8APC - chains B1 and J1 of the 42 polymer chains in the assembly; structure by electron microscopy, 3.50 A resolution.

[Chain B1]
Molecule: ATP synthase subunit alpha, mitochondrial
Source organism: Trypanosoma brucei brucei
UniProtKB: Q9GS23 (ATPA_TRYBB); numbering as in UniProt (aligned over 1-584)
Sequence (584 residues; each row starts with the number of its first residue):
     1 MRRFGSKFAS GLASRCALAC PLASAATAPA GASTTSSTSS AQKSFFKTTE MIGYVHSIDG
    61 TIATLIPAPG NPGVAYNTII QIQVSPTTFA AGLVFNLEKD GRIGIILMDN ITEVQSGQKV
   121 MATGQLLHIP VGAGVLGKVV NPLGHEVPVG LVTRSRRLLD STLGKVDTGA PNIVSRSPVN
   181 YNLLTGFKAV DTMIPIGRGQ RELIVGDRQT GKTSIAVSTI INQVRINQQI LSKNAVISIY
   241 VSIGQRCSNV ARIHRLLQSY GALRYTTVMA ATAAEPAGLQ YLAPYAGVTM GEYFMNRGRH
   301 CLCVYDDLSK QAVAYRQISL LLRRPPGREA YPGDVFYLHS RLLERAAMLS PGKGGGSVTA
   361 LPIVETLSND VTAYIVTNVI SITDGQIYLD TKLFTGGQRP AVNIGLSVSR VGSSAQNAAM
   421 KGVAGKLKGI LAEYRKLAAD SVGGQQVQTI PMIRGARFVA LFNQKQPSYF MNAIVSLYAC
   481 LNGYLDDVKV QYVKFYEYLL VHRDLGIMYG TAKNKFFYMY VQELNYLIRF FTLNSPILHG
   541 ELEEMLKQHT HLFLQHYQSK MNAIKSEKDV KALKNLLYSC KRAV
Not modelled in the structure: 1-45, 152-160, 439-445
Ion coordination: Mg2+: Thr213 (together with ATP)
Ligand contacts:
  - ATP (adenosine-5'-triphosphate), molecule 1: Asp207, Arg208, Gln209, Thr210, Gly211, Lys212, Thr213, Ser214, Gln245, Phe394, Arg399, Pro400, Gln464, Lys465
  - ATP, molecule 2: Ile380, Ser381, Val408, Arg410
Swiss-Prot annotation at these positions:
  - binding site (ATP): Asp207 to Ser214, Gln464
  - site: Leu159, Asp160 (Cleavage), Ser407 (Required for activity)

[Chain J1]
Molecule: ATP synthase subunit p18, mitochondrial
Source organism: Trypanosoma brucei brucei
UniProtKB: P0DPG4 (ATP18_TRYBB); residue numbers follow UniProt; this construct covers 1-188
Sequence (188 residues; each row starts with the number of its first residue):
     1 MMRRVYSPVF CSVAAARFAA TSAAKKYDLF GYEVDTNTAP WIEKIKKCKY YDEAGEVLVN
    61 MNVSNCPPDI ATYNATLQCI YQSPSKQSTP VDNESKFCAM MDLLEEMQHR NRLKPNEESW
   121 TWVMKECVKS GQFRLGYCIQ QVMETECKGC PADLVKANEA NAQKAKTEGK EHPGHLSQQA
   181 GLFDVKVE
Not modelled in the structure: 1-22

[How chain B1 and chain J1 interact]
Contacting residue pairs (94; chain B1 residue first):
  Val174(B1) - Phe30(J1)
  Val174(B1) - Tyr32(J1)
  Arg176(B1) - Phe30(J1)
  Ser177(B1) - Leu29(J1)
  Pro178(B1) - Leu29(J1)
  Asn180(B1) - Arg110(J1)
  Tyr181(B1) - Asp102(J1)  hydrogen bond
  Tyr181(B1) - Arg110(J1)
  Gln228(B1) - Lys86(J1)
  Gln228(B1) - Asp92(J1)
  Gln228(B1) - Asn93(J1)
  Gln229(B1) - Lys86(J1)
  Gln229(B1) - Asn93(J1)
  Gln229(B1) - Ser95(J1)
  Gln229(B1) - Cys98(J1)  hydrogen bond
  Gln229(B1) - Ala99(J1)
  Ile230(B1) - Lys86(J1)  hydrogen bond (backbone-side chain)
  Ile230(B1) - Cys98(J1)
  Ile230(B1) - Asp102(J1)
  Leu231(B1) - Tyr51(J1)  hydrophobic
  Leu231(B1) - Ala99(J1)  hydrophobic
  Ser232(B1) - Asp52(J1)  hydrogen bond
  Lys233(B1) - Gly55(J1)
  Lys233(B1) - Val59(J1)
  Lys233(B1) - Glu106(J1)  salt bridge
  Asn234(B1) - Asp102(J1)  hydrogen bond
  Asn234(B1) - Glu106(J1)  hydrogen bond
  Arg297(B1) - Val59(J1)
  Arg297(B1) - Val63(J1)
  Gly298(B1) - Val63(J1)
  Pro351(B1) - Leu29(J1)
  Pro351(B1) - Asn62(J1)
  Gly352(B1) - Val63(J1)
  Gly352(B1) - Asn65(J1)
  Gly354(B1) - Asn62(J1)
  Gly354(B1) - Val63(J1)
  Asn417(B1) - Glu105(J1)
  Tyr498(B1) - Val185(J1)  hydrophobic
  Tyr498(B1) - Lys186(J1)  hydrogen bond (side chain-backbone)
  Tyr498(B1) - Val187(J1)  hydrogen bond (side chain-backbone)
  Arg503(B1) - Lys186(J1)
  Asp504(B1) - Leu176(J1)
  Ile507(B1) - His172(J1)
  Met508(B1) - Leu176(J1)
  Met508(B1) - Gln178(J1)
  Met508(B1) - Gln179(J1)  hydrogen bond (backbone-side chain)
  Met508(B1) - Ala180(J1)
  Tyr509(B1) - Gln179(J1)
  Tyr509(B1) - Ala180(J1)
  Lys515(B1) - Arg134(J1)  hydrogen bond (backbone-side chain)
  Lys515(B1) - Tyr137(J1)
  Phe516(B1) - Arg134(J1)
  Tyr518(B1) - His172(J1)
  Tyr520(B1) - Arg134(J1)  hydrogen bond
  Tyr520(B1) - Glu171(J1)  hydrogen bond (side chain-backbone)
  Tyr520(B1) - His172(J1)  hydrogen bond
  Tyr520(B1) - Pro173(J1)
  Tyr520(B1) - Leu176(J1)  hydrophobic
  Val521(B1) - Leu135(J1)  hydrophobic
  Glu523(B1) - Ser95(J1)  hydrogen bond
  Glu523(B1) - Phe97(J1)
  Glu523(B1) - Cys98(J1)  hydrogen bond
  Glu523(B1) - Gln132(J1)
  Glu523(B1) - Leu135(J1)
  Leu524(B1) - Leu135(J1)  hydrophobic
  Tyr526(B1) - Cys98(J1)  hydrophobic
  Tyr526(B1) - Met101(J1)  hydrophobic
  Leu527(B1) - Phe97(J1)  hydrophobic
  Leu527(B1) - Met101(J1)  hydrophobic
  Leu527(B1) - Cys138(J1)  hydrophobic
  Arg529(B1) - Glu105(J1)  salt bridge
  Phe530(B1) - Leu104(J1)
  Phe530(B1) - Glu105(J1)
  Phe530(B1) - His109(J1)  hydrogen bond (backbone-side chain)
  Phe530(B1) - Trp120(J1)  hydrophobic
  Phe531(B1) - Trp120(J1)  hydrophobic
  Phe531(B1) - Val142(J1)  hydrophobic
  Phe531(B1) - Glu146(J1)
  Ile537(B1) - Cys138(J1)  hydrophobic
  Ile537(B1) - Gln141(J1)
  Ile537(B1) - Val142(J1)  hydrophobic
  Tyr557(B1) - Ala180(J1)  hydrogen bond (side chain-backbone)
  Tyr557(B1) - Gly181(J1)
  Met561(B1) - Leu182(J1)  hydrophobic
  Ile564(B1) - Leu182(J1)  hydrophobic
  Ile564(B1) - Phe183(J1)  hydrophobic
  Asp569(B1) - Phe183(J1)
  Ala572(B1) - Phe183(J1)  hydrophobic
  Leu573(B1) - Phe183(J1)
  Leu576(B1) - Leu182(J1)
  Leu576(B1) - Val187(J1)  hydrophobic
  Ser579(B1) - Val187(J1)
  Cys580(B1) - Val187(J1)  hydrophobic
  Ala583(B1) - Glu188(J1)
Other interface residues (no listed pair), chain B1 (58 interface residues in all): Ile173, Arg264, Ser350, Lys353, Ala418, Phe495, Asn514, Pro536, Leu538, Lys560
Other interface residues (no listed pair), chain J1 (57 interface residues in all): Leu58, Ile80, Gln87, Val91, Glu94, Leu103, Gln108, Pro115, Ile139, Ser177

[Summary]
58 residues of chain B1 face 57 of chain J1 across their interface, with 17 hydrogen bonds and 2 salt bridges.
Among the polar pairs are Lys233(B1)-Glu106(J1), Arg529(B1)-Glu105(J1) and Tyr181(B1)-Asp102(J1). Chain B1
binds ATP. Curated annotation (UniProt) lists 9 ATP-binding residues on chain B1.
Here chain B1 is ATP synthase subunit alpha, mitochondrial and chain J1 is ATP synthase subunit p18,
mitochondrial, both from Trypanosoma brucei brucei. Entry 8APC (rotational state 1c of the Trypanosoma brucei
mitochondrial ATP synthase dimer) was determined by electron microscopy (same publication as 8AP6, 8AP7, 8AP8,
8AP9, 8APA, 8APB and 7 further entries).
